Entry 9C0T (electron microscopy, 3.20 A resolution); this record covers chains A and E of the 6 polymer chains in the assembly.

Chain A:
Molecule: Acetyl-CoA decarbonylase/synthase complex subunit alpha 2
From: Methanosarcina thermophila
Notes: EC 1.2.7.4
UniProt: Q9C4Z4 (ACDA2_METTE); residue numbers follow UniProt; this construct covers 1-803
Sequence (803 residues; numbered 1 to 803; the number before each row is that of its first residue):
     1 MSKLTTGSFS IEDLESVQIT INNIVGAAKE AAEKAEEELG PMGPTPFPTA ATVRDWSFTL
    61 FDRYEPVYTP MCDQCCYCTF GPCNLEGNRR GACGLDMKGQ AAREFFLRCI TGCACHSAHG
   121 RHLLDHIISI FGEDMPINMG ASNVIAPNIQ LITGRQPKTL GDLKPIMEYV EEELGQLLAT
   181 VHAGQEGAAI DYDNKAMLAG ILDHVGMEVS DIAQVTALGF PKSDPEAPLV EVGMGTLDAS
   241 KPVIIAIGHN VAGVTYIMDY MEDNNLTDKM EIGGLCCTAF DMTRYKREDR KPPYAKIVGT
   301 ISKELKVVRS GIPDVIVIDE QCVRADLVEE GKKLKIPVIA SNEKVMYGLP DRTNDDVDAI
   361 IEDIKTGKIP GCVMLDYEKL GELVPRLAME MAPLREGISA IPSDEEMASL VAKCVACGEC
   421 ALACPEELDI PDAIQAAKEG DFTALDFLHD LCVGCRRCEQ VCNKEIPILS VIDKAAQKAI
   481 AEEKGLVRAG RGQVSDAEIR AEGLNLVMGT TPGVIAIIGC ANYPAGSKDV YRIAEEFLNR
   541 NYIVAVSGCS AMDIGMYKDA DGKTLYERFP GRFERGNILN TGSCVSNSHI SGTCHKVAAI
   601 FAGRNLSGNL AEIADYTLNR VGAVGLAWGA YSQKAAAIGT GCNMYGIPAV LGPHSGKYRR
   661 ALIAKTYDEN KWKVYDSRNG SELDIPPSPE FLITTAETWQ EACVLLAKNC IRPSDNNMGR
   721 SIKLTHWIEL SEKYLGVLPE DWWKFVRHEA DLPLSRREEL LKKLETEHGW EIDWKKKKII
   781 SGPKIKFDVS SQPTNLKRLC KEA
Unresolved in the structure: 1-38, 802-803
Bound ions: 4Fe-4S cluster Fe site 1: C72, C76 (shared with 2 residues of chain B); 4Fe-4S cluster Fe site 2: C75, C78, C83, C93; Fe(3)-Ni(1)-S(4) cluster Fe: H249, C277, C322, C520, C549, C584; 4Fe-4S cluster Fe site 3: C414, C417, C420, C462; 4Fe-4S cluster Fe site 4: C424, C452, C455, C458
Small-molecule neighbours:
  - carbon monoxide (CMO): G503, V507, F601
  - Fe(3)-Ni(1)-S(4) cluster (RQM): H249, C276, C277, I301, C322, G519, C520, G548, C549, C584, Y631, S632, K634
  - 4Fe-4S cluster (SF4), molecule 1: C72, Q74, C76
  - 4Fe-4S cluster (SF4), molecule 2: C75, Y77, C78, F80, G81, C83, G91, A92, C93, R103, A183
  - 4Fe-4S cluster (SF4), molecule 3: C414, V415, A416, C417, G418, E419, C420, P431, I434, V461, C462, N463, K464, I466, I468
  - 4Fe-4S cluster (SF4), molecule 4: A423, C424, P425, E426, L428, I430, C452, V453, G454, C455, R456, R457, C458, L469, I472
From the paper describing this entry:
  - binding site for carbon monoxide: V507, F601

Chain E:
Molecule: Acetyl-CoA decarbonylase/synthase complex subunit beta 2
From: Methanosarcina thermophila
Notes: EC 2.3.1.169
UniProt: Q9V2Z4 (ACDB2_METTE); residue numbers follow UniProt; this construct covers 1-472
Sequence (472 residues; numbered 1 to 472; the number before each row is that of its first residue):
     1 MSEFPFEISP MFEGERVRKE GMFVELGGPK SLGLELVRAK PMDEIEDGKV TIVGPDLKDM
    61 EEGKTYPWAM IFHVGGELVE PDLESVIERR VHDFINYCQG IMHLNQRYDV WMRISKDTAA
   121 KMDSFEPFGK AVMMLFKTEL PFIEKMQVTF YTDQAEVEKQ MAEAMEIFKA RDARTKDLHD
   181 EDVDVFYGCT LCQSFAPTNV CVVSPDRVSL CGAINWFDGR AAAKVDPEGP QFAIEKGELL
   241 DAKTGEYSGV NEVAKKLSSG EFDKIKLHSF FDAPHTSCGC FEVVGFYIPE VDGIGWVNRE
   301 YQGMAPNGLG FSTMAGQTGG GKQIVGFLGI GINYFYSPKF IQADGGWNRV VWLPSMLKEK
   361 IDEAIPDDMK DKIATEKDVT DIESLKTFLK EKNHPVVANW AAEAEEEEEE EEEEEEVAAE
   421 AAPMMMPAAG FQMPAMPAMP MMSGGAGGIK LTFKNAKITI DRMIISEKKE KK
Unresolved in the structure: 1-3, 397-472
UniProt features mapped onto this chain:
  - binding site ([Ni-Fe-S] cluster): C189, C192, C278, C280
  - mutagenesis: C189 (C189S: Loss of ability to bind iron), C278 (C278S: Loss of ability to bind nickel; loss of activity), C280 (C280S: Loss of ability to bind nickel; loss of activity), H394 (H394N: No effect on nickel binding)
Bound ions: 4Fe-4S cluster Fe: C189, C192, C201, C211; Ni2+ site 1: C192, C278, C280; Ni2+ site 2: C278, G279, C280
Small-molecule neighbours:
  - carbon monoxide (CMO): C192, F195, C278, C280
  - 4Fe-4S cluster (SF4): C189, T190, L191, C192, N199, C201, S209, L210, C211, I214, C278, C280
From the paper describing this entry:
  - binding site for carbon monoxide: F195
  - Ni2+ coordination: C278, G279, C280

Chain A / chain E interface:
Pairs across the interface - 52 pairs, chain A then chain E:
  A141(A) - S312(E)  hydrogen bond (backbone-side chain)
  S142(A) - S312(E)
  N143(A) - S312(E)
  N143(A) - T313(E)
  N143(A) - G316(E)  hydrogen bond (side chain-backbone)
  D496(A) - S312(E)
  A497(A) - R299(E)
  A497(A) - S312(E)
  R500(A) - G279(E)
  R500(A) - F281(E)
  R500(A) - R299(E)
  R500(A) - F311(E)
  R500(A) - A315(E)  hydrogen bond (side chain-backbone)
  R500(A) - G316(E)
  A501(A) - R299(E)
  L504(A) - C211(E)  hydrophobic
  V507(A) - L191(E)
  V507(A) - F195(E)  hydrophobic
  M508(A) - L191(E)  hydrophobic
  N539(A) - M11(E)
  R540(A) - M11(E)
  D561(A) - R18(E)  salt bridge
  R575(A) - E13(E)  salt bridge
  I600(A) - C278(E)
  F601(A) - A196(E)
  F601(A) - C278(E)
  F601(A) - G279(E)
  F601(A) - G320(E)
  A602(A) - F195(E)
  A602(A) - G320(E)
  A602(A) - K322(E)
  G603(A) - G320(E)
  Y616(A) - F195(E)  hydrogen bond (side chain-backbone)
  R620(A) - S194(E)  hydrogen bond (side chain-backbone)
  S714(A) - S194(E)
  N716(A) - L191(E)
  N716(A) - S194(E)
  M718(A) - L191(E)  hydrophobic
  I722(A) - P10(E)  hydrophobic
  E729(A) - S9(E)  hydrogen bond
  H748(A) - D226(E)  salt bridge
  L754(A) - F94(E)  hydrophobic
  L754(A) - L135(E)  hydrophobic
  L754(A) - T138(E)
  L754(A) - E139(E)
  S755(A) - I8(E)
  R757(A) - T138(E)
  V789(A) - T190(E)
  V789(A) - Q193(E)
  S790(A) - Q193(E)  hydrogen bond
  Q792(A) - P197(E)
  Q792(A) - S259(E)
Also at the interface, not in a pair above, chain A (45 interface residues in all): L506, N541, V597, R604, V621, R678, D715, N717, T725, H726, E749, K778, F787
Also at the interface, not in a pair above, chain E (40 interface residues in all): G14, Y97, M134, C192, A213, E228, P230, L257, C280
The authors on this interface:
  - pairs named by the authors: R500(A)-G279(E) (hydrogen bond)

Summary:
45 residues of chain A and 40 residues of chain E are in contact; the contacts include 7 hydrogen bonds and 3
salt bridges. Polar contacts include D561(A)-R18(E), R575(A)-E13(E) and H748(A)-D226(E). The authors report a
hydrogen bond between R500(A) and G279(E). From the paper: a binding site for carbon monoxide at V507(A),
F601(A) and F195(E); Ni2+ coordination by C278(E), G279(E) and C280(E).
Chain A is Acetyl-CoA decarbonylase/synthase complex subunit alpha 2 and chain E is Acetyl-CoA
decarbonylase/synthase complex subunit beta 2, both from Methanosarcina thermophila; the structure, Carbon
monoxide dehydrogenase/acetyl-CoA synthase (CODH/ACS) hexamer from Methanosarcina thermophila, was determined
by electron microscopy (same publication as 9C0Q, 9C0R and 9C0S).
